PDB entry 8TPA | electron microscopy, 3.00 A resolution | chains B and F of the 12 polymer chains in the assembly

Chain B (and F):
Protein: Hemagglutinin HA2 chain
From: Influenza A virus (A/New Caledonia/20/1999(H1N1))
Notes: chain F of this document is another copy of the same molecule, construct and numbering; everything in this record applies to it too
UniProtKB: Q6WG00 (Q6WG00_9INFA); residues 1-222 here correspond to UniProt positions 344-565 (UniProt number = residue number + 343)
Sequence (222 residues; each row starts with the number of its first residue):
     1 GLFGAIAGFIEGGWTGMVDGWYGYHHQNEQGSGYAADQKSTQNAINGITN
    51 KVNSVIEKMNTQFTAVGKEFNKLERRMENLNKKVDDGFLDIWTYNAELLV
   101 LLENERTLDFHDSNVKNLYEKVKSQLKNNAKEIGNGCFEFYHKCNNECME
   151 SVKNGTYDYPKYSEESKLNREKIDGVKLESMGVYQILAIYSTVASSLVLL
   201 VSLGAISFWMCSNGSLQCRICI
Disordered / not traced: 1-8, 172-222
Cystine bridges: C144-C148

How chain B and chain F interact:
Residue-residue contacts - 26 pairs, chain B then chain F:
  R76(B) with K68(F); E69(F), hydrogen bond (side chain-backbone); F70(F); E74(F), salt bridge
  M77(B) with M77(F), hydrophobic
  L80(B) with N81(F)
  K83(B) with D85(F), salt bridge; F88(F)
  V84(B) with V84(F), hydrophobic; F88(F)
  G87(B) with F88(F)
  F88(B) with F88(F), hydrophobic
  D90(B) with N60(F), hydrogen bond; W92(F)
  I91(B) with F88(F), hydrophobic; I91(F), hydrophobic; W92(F), hydrophobic
  Y94(B) with K58(F); M59(F); W92(F), hydrophobic; N95(F); L99(F)
  E97(B) with K58(F), salt bridge
  L98(B) with L99(F), hydrophobic
  L102(B) with R106(F)
  E105(B) with R106(F), salt bridge
Also at the interface, not in a pair above, chain B (17 interface residues in all): N79, N95, L101
Also at the interface, not in a pair above, chain F (18 interface residues in all): L80

In short:
Chain B and chain F form an interface of 17 and 18 residues respectively, with 2 hydrogen bonds and 4 salt
bridges. Polar pairs include R76(B)-E74(F), K83(B)-D85(F) and E97(B)-K58(F).
Both chains are Hemagglutinin HA2 chain (Influenza A virus (A/New Caledonia/20/1999(H1N1))). Entry 8TPA (H1
hemagglutinin (NC99) in complex with medial-junction-targeting Fab 2-2-1G06) was determined by electron
microscopy, deposited together with 8TP6, 8TP7 and 8TP9.
